PDB entry 1ASJ | X-ray diffraction, 2.90 A resolution | chains 1 and 2 of the 5 polymer chains in the assembly

== Chain 1 ==
Molecule: P1/mahoney poliovirus
Organism: Human poliovirus 1
Notes: fragment: virus protomer
UniProt: P03300 (POLH_POL1M); residues 1-302 here correspond to UniProt positions 579-880 (UniProt number = residue number + 578)
Amino-acid sequence (302 residues; each row starts with the number of its first residue):
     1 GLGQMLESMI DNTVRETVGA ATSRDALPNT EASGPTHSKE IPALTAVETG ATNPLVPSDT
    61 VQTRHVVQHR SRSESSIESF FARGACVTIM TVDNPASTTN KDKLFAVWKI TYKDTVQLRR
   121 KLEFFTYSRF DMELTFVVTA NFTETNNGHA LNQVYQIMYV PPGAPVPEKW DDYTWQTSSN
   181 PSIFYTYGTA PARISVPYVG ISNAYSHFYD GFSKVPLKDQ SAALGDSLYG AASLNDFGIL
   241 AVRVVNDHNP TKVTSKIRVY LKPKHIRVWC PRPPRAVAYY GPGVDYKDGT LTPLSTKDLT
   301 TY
Not modelled in the structure: 1-19
Small-molecule neighbours: sphingosine (SPH): I110, Y112, F130, M132, L134, I157, Y159, P181, I183, I194, V196, V199, Y205, S206, H207, D236, F237, L240

== Chain 2 ==
Molecule: P1/mahoney poliovirus
Organism: Human poliovirus 1
Notes: fragment: virus protomer
UniProt: P03300 (POLH_POL1M); residues 1-272 here correspond to UniProt positions 69-340 (UniProt number = residue number + 68)
Amino-acid sequence (272 residues; each row starts with the number of its first residue):
     1 SPNIEACGYS DRVLQLTLGN STITTQEAAN SVVAYGRWPE YLRDSEANPV DQPTEPDVAA
    61 CRFYTLDTVS WTKESRGWWW KLPDALRDMG LFGQNMYYHY LGRSGYTVHV QCNASKFHQG
   121 ALGVFAVPEM CLAGDSNTTT MHTSYQNANP GEKGGTFTGT FTPDNNQTSP ARRFCPVDYL
   181 LGNGTLLGNA FVFPHQIINL RTNNCATLVL PYVNSLSIDS MVKHNNWGIA ILPLAPLNFA
   241 SESSPEIPIT LTIAPMCCEF NGLRNITLPR LQ
Not modelled in the structure: 1-4

== How chain 1 and chain 2 interact ==
Pairs across the interface (113; chain 1 residue first):
  V47(1) with I197(2), hydrophobic
  E48(1) with A29(2); Q196(2); I197(2), hydrogen bond (backbone-backbone); N199(2), hydrogen bond; T202(2), hydrogen bond; N203(2)
  T49(1) with A29(2); V32(2); H195(2); Q196(2), hydrogen bond (backbone-side chain)
  G50(1) with H195(2)
  T126(1) with E129(2)
  Y127(1) with E129(2), hydrogen bond; V213(2), hydrophobic; N214(2); S215(2)
  S202(1) with S215(2); L216(2)
  N203(1) with S215(2), hydrogen bond (backbone-backbone); L216(2)
  A204(1) with S215(2), hydrogen bond (backbone-backbone)
  S206(1) with S215(2), hydrogen bond
  F208(1) with E129(2); C131(2), hydrophobic
  Y209(1) with E129(2); C131(2); H224(2)
  D210(1) with K81(2), salt bridge; E129(2), hydrogen bond (backbone-side chain); M130(2); C131(2), hydrogen bond (backbone-side chain); H224(2); N225(2), hydrogen bond (backbone-backbone)
  G211(1) with K223(2)
  F212(1) with T143(2); S144(2); Y145(2), hydrophobic; A148(2), hydrophobic; N149(2); K223(2), hydrogen bond (backbone-backbone)
  S213(1) with K223(2), hydrogen bond (backbone-side chain)
  K214(1) with K223(2)
  V215(1) with V222(2), hydrophobic; K223(2)
  P216(1) with Y145(2); Q146(2); P269(2); R270(2), hydrogen bond (backbone-backbone)
  L217(1) with L268(2); R270(2)
  K218(1) with L268(2), hydrogen bond (backbone-backbone); P269(2); R270(2), hydrogen bond (backbone-side chain)
  Q220(1) with R270(2), hydrogen bond (backbone-side chain)
  S221(1) with R270(2)
  A222(1) with R270(2)
  D226(1) with R172(2), salt bridge
  L228(1) with M141(2)
  Y229(1) with K81(2); M130(2); C131(2); L132(2), hydrogen bond (side chain-backbone); M141(2), hydrogen bond (backbone-backbone); T143(2); F174(2)
  C270(1) with Y35(2); V213(2), hydrophobic
  P271(1) with V192(2); F193(2)
  R272(1) with P128(2), hydrogen bond (side chain-backbone); E129(2), hydrogen bond (side chain-backbone); F193(2)
  P273(1) with T185(2); N189(2); V192(2); F193(2)
  P274(1) with T185(2)
  R275(1) with N183(2), hydrogen bond (side chain-backbone); G184(2); T185(2)
  A276(1) with G184(2), hydrogen bond (backbone-backbone); T185(2); L186(2), hydrophobic
  V277(1) with L180(2), hydrophobic; G184(2), hydrogen bond (backbone-backbone)
  Y280(1) with S136(2); N137(2), hydrogen bond (side chain-backbone); T138(2); T140(2)
  P282(1) with M141(2), hydrophobic
  G283(1) with M141(2)
  V284(1) with C131(2); L132(2); A133(2); N183(2)
  D285(1) with A133(2); G134(2), hydrogen bond (side chain-backbone); T140(2); M141(2), hydrogen bond (side chain-backbone)
  Y286(1) with A133(2), hydrophobic; N137(2), hydrogen bond (backbone-side chain); F161(2), hydrophobic; C175(2), hydrogen bond (side chain-backbone); P176(2); V177(2), hydrogen bond (side chain-backbone); G184(2)
  K287(1) with N137(2)
  D288(1) with N137(2), hydrogen bond (backbone-side chain); F161(2); P163(2)
  L291(1) with F161(2), hydrophobic; Y179(2), hydrogen bond (backbone-side chain)
Other interface residues (no listed pair), chain 1 (48 interface residues in all): I201, S227, G281, L294
Other interface residues (no listed pair), chain 2 (63 interface residues in all): N30, V127, T139, L181, G182, A190, S217, T267

== Summary ==
The interface between chain 1 and chain 2 involves 48 residues on one side and 63 on the other, with 32
hydrogen bonds and 2 salt bridges. Among the polar pairs are D210(1)-K81(2), D226(1)-R172(2) and
E48(1)-N199(2). Bound to chain 1: sphingosine.
Here chain 1 is P1/mahoney poliovirus and chain 2 is P1/mahoney poliovirus, both from Human poliovirus 1.
Entry 1ASJ (P1/mahoney poliovirus, at cryogenic temperature) was determined by X-ray diffraction, deposited
together with 1AR6, 1AR7, 1AR8, 1AR9 and 1AL2.
